8A43 - chains A and F of the 12 polymer chains in the assembly; structure by electron microscopy, 4.09 A resolution (low resolution: residue-level contacts below are approximate; hydrogen-bond / salt-bridge calls are withheld).

Chain A:
Molecule: DNA-directed RNA polymerase I subunit RPA1
From: Homo sapiens
Notes: EC 2.7.7.6
Reference sequence: O95602 (RPA1_HUMAN); residues 1-1720 here = UniProt positions 1-1720
Amino-acid sequence (1720 residues; row label = number of the first residue in the row):
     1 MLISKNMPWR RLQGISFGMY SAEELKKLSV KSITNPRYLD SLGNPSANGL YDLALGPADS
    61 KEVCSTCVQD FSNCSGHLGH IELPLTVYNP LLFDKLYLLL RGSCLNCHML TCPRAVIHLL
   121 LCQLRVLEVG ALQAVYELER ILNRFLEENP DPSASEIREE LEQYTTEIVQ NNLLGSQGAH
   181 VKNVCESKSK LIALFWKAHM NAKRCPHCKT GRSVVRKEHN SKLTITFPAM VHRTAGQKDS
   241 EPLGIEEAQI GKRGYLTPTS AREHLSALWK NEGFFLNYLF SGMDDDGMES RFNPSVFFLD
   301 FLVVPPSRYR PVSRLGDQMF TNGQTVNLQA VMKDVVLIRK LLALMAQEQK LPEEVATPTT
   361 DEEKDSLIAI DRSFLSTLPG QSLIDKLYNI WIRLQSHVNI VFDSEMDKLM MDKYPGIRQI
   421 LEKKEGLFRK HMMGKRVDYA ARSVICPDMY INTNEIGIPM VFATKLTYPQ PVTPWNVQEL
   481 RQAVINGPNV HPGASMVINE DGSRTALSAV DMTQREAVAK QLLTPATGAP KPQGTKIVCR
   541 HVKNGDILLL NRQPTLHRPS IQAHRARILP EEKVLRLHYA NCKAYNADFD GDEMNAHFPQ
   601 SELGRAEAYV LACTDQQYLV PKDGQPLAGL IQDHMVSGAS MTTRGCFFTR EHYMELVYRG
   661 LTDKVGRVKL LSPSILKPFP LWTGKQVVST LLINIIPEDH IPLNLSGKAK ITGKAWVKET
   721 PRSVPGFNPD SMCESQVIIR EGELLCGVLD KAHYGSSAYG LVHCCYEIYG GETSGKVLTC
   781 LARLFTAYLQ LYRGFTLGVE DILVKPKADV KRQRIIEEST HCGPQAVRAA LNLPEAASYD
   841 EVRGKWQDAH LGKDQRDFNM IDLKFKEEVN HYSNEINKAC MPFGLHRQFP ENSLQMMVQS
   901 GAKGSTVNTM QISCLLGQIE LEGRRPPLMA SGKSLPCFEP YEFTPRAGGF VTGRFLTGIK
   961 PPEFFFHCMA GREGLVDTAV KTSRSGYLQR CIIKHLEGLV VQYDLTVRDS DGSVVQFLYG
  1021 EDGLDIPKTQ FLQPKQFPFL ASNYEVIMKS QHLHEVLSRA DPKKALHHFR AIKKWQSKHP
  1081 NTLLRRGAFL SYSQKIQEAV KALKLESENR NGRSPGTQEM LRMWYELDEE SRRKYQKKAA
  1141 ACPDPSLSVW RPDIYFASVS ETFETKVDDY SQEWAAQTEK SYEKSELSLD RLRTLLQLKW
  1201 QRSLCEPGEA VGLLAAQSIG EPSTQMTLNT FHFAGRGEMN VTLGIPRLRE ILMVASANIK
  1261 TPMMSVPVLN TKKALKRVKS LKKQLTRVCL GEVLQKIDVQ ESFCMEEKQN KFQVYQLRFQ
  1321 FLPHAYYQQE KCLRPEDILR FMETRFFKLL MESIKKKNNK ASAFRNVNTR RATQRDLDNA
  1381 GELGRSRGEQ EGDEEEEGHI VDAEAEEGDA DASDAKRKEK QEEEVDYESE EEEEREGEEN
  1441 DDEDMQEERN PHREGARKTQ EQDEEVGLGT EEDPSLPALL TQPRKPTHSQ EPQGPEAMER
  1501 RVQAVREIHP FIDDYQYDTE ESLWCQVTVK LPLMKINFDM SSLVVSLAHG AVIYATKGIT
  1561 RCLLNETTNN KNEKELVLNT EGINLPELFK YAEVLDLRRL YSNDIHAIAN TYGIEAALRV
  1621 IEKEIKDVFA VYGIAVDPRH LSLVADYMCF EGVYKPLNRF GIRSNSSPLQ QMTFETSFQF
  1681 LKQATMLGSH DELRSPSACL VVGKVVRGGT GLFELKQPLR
Unresolved in the structure: 1-3, 349-379, 1363-1494, 1716-1720
Swiss-Prot annotation at these positions:
  - region: Asp403 to Gly416 (Rudder)
  - binding site (Zn(2+)): Cys64, Cys67, Cys74, His77, Cys104, Cys107, Cys205, Cys208
  - binding site (DNA): Lys424, Arg429, Arg436, Arg1249
  - binding site (RNA): Arg552, Asp592
  - binding site (Mg(2+)): Asp588, Asp590, Asp592
  - site (NTP recognition and base pairing): Pro554, Gly798
  - modified residue (Phosphoserine): Ser240, Ser1386
  - natural variant: Asp59 (D59V: In AFDCIN; uncertain significance), Arg393 (R393H: In AFDCIN; uncertain significance), Arg481 (R481K: In AFDCIN; uncertain significance), Met496 (M496I: In AFDCIN), Glu593 (E593Q: In AFDCIN), Thr642 (T642N: In HLD27), Ser934 (S934L: In HLD27; uncertain significance), Val1241 (V1241I: In AFDCIN), Gln1284 to Arg1720 (deletion: In AFDCIN; uncertain significance), Val1299 (V1299F: In AFDCIN; uncertain significance), Glu1330 (deletion: In AFDCIN), Cys1562 (C1562F: In AFDCIN), 2 further natural variant entries in UniProt
Reported in the primary citation:
  - disease-associated variants - E593Q: decreased catalytic activity (citing earlier work)
  - disease-associated variants - V1299F: decreased binding to DNA-directed RNA polymerase I subunit RPA12 (proposed by the authors, not directly observed)
  - disease-associated variants - S934L: decreased binding to DNA-directed RNA polymerase I subunit RPA2 (proposed by the authors, not directly observed)
  - disease-associated variants - S934L, V1299F (citing earlier work)

Chain F:
Molecule: DNA-directed RNA polymerases I, II, and III subunit RPABC2
From: Homo sapiens
Reference sequence: P61218 (RPAB2_HUMAN); residues 1-127 here = UniProt positions 1-127
Amino-acid sequence (127 residues; each row starts with the number of its first residue):
     1 MSDNEDNFDG DDFDDVEEDE GLDDLENAEE EGQENVEILP SGERPQANQK RITTPYMTKY
    61 ERARVLGTRA LQIAMCAPVM VELEGETDPL LIAMKELKAR KIPIIIRRYL PDGSYEDWGV
   121 DELIITD
Unresolved in the structure: 1-49
Swiss-Prot annotation at these positions:
  - modified residue: Ser2 (N-acetylserine)
  - natural variant: Tyr60 (Y60N: In a breast cancer sample)

How chain A and chain F interact:
Pairs across the interface - 77 pairs, chain A then chain F:
  Ser4(A) - Met75(F)
  Lys5(A) - Met75(F)
  Gln470(A) - Ala74(F)
  Trp475(A) - Ile73(F)
  Trp475(A) - Met75(F)
  Trp475(A) - Ala77(F)
  Trp475(A) - Val79(F)
  Trp475(A) - Leu83(F)
  Trp475(A) - Thr87(F)
  Asn476(A) - Thr87(F)
  Gly545(A) - Leu90(F)
  Arg558(A) - Lys59(F)
  Glu602(A) - Gly67(F)
  Glu602(A) - Ala70(F)
  Glu602(A) - Leu71(F)
  Glu602(A) - Ala74(F)
  Leu603(A) - Arg64(F)
  Arg605(A) - Leu90(F)
  Ala606(A) - Gly67(F)
  Glu607(A) - Arg64(F)
  Tyr609(A) - Leu90(F)
  Val610(A) - Ala63(F)
  Leu611(A) - Tyr60(F)
  Leu611(A) - Ala63(F)
  Gln617(A) - Lys59(F)
  His700(A) - Asp127(F)
  Gln1002(A) - Pro111(F)
  Tyr1003(A) - Ile52(F)
  Tyr1003(A) - Thr53(F)
  Tyr1003(A) - Arg108(F)
  Tyr1003(A) - Tyr109(F)
  Tyr1003(A) - Leu110(F)
  Asp1004(A) - Ile52(F)
  Asp1004(A) - Pro111(F)
  Arg1008(A) - Pro111(F)
  Ser1050(A) - Thr126(F)
  Ser1050(A) - Asp127(F)
  Gln1051(A) - Thr126(F)
  Gln1051(A) - Asp127(F)
  His1052(A) - Thr126(F)
  Glu1055(A) - Ile124(F)
  Glu1055(A) - Ile125(F)
  Val1056(A) - Ile124(F)
  Arg1059(A) - Pro55(F)
  Arg1059(A) - Ile124(F)
  Arg1151(A) - Ile52(F)
  Asp1153(A) - Ile52(F)
  Asp1153(A) - Thr53(F)
  Asp1153(A) - Thr54(F)
  Ile1154(A) - Arg51(F)
  Ile1154(A) - Ile52(F)
  Ile1154(A) - Thr53(F)
  Tyr1155(A) - Lys50(F)
  Gln1201(A) - Thr54(F)
  Arg1202(A) - Tyr56(F)
  Arg1202(A) - Thr126(F)
  Arg1202(A) - Asp127(F)
  Glu1206(A) - Thr58(F)
  Glu1206(A) - Lys59(F)
  Glu1206(A) - Tyr60(F)
  Glu1209(A) - Tyr60(F)
  Arg1707(A) - Pro111(F)
  Thr1710(A) - Tyr60(F)
  Thr1710(A) - Arg64(F)
  Leu1712(A) - Tyr109(F)
  Phe1713(A) - Arg107(F)
  Phe1713(A) - Arg108(F)
  Phe1713(A) - Tyr109(F)
  Glu1714(A) - Ile105(F)
  Glu1714(A) - Ile106(F)
  Glu1714(A) - Arg107(F)
  Glu1714(A) - Tyr109(F)
  Leu1715(A) - Thr68(F)
  Leu1715(A) - Ile104(F)
  Leu1715(A) - Ile105(F)
  Leu1715(A) - Ile106(F)
  Leu1715(A) - Arg107(F)
Other interface residues (no listed pair), chain A (48 interface residues in all): Tyr468, Pro471, Thr473, Gln533, Gln616, Lys1049, Gly1709
Other interface residues (no listed pair), chain F (43 interface residues in all): Arg62, Leu66, Cys76, Asp88, Asp112, Glu122, Leu123

In short:
The interface between chain A and chain F involves 48 residues on one side and 43 on the other. The paper
reports that E593Q of chain A reduces catalytic activity; V1299F of chain A reduces binding to DNA-directed
RNA polymerase I subunit RPA12.
Here chain A is DNA-directed RNA polymerase I subunit RPA1 and chain F is DNA-directed RNA polymerases I, II,
and III subunit RPABC2, both from Homo sapiens. Entry 8A43 (Human RNA polymerase I) was determined by electron
microscopy.
